PDB entry 9GVY | X-ray diffraction, 2.05 A resolution | chain A

Chain A:
Molecule: Cellular retinoic acid-binding protein 2
Source organism: Homo sapiens
UniProtKB: P29373 (RABP2_HUMAN); residues 0-137 here correspond to UniProt positions 1-138 (UniProt number = residue number + 1)
Sequence (141 residues; each row starts with the number of its first residue; numbers below 1 keep their minus sign (Gly-3 is residue -3)):
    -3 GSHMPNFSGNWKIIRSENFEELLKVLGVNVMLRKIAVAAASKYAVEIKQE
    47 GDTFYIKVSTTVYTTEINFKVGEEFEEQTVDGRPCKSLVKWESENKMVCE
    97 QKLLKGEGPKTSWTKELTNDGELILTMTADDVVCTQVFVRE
Disordered / not traced: -3 to -1
Sequence notes: expression tag (-3 to -1); engineered mutation Tyr39 (Pro40 in P29373), Val54 (Thr55 in P29373), Tyr59 (Arg60 in P29373), Lys111 (Arg112 in P29373), Gln132 (Arg133 in P29373), Phe134 (Tyr135 in P29373)
Curated features (UniProtKB/Swiss-Prot):
  - motif: Lys20 to Lys30 (Nuclear localization signal)
  - cross-link: Lys101 (Glycyl lysine isopeptide (Lys-Gly) (interchain with G-Cter in SUMO))
Glycans and other covalent adducts: methyl (Z)-2-methyl-3-(4-nitrophenyl)prop-2-enoate (A1IQY) linked to Lys111
Small-molecule neighbours: A1IQY (methyl (Z)-2-methyl-3-(4-nitrophenyl)prop-2-enoate): Phe15, Tyr39, Val41, Ile52, Val54, Val76, Trp109, Leu121, Met123, Gln132

In short:
Covalently linked compound A1IQY: at Lys111.
Chain A is Cellular retinoic acid-binding protein 2 (Homo sapiens); the structure, M2 mutant
(R111K:Y134F:T54V:R132Q:P39Y:R59Y) of human cellular retinoic acid binding protein II - 1m conjugate, was
determined by X-ray diffraction (same publication as 9GVX, 9GVZ and 9GW0).
